PDB entry 1KE4 | X-ray diffraction, 1.72 A resolution | chain A

# Chain A
Protein: beta-lactamase
Source organism: Escherichia coli
Notes: EC 3.5.2.6
Reference sequence: P00811 (AMPC_ECOLI); residues 4-361 here correspond to UniProt positions 20-377 (UniProt number = residue number + 16)
Amino-acid sequence (358 residues; numbered 4 to 361; the number before each row is that of its first residue):
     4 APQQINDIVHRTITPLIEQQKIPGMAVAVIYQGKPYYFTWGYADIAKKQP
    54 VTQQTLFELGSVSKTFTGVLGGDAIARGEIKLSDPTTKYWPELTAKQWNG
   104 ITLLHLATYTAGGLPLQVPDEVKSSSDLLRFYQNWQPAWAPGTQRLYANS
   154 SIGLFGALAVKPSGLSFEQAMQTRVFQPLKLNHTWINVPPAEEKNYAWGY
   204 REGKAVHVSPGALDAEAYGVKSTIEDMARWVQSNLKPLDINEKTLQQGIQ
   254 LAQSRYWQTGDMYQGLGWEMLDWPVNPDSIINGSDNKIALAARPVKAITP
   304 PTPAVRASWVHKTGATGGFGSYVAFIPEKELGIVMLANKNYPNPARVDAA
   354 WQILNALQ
Unresolved in the structure: 285-290
Swiss-Prot annotation at these positions:
  - active site: Ser64 (Acyl-ester intermediate)
  - binding site (a beta-lactam): Ser64, Gln120, Tyr150, Asn152, Ala318, Asn343

# In short
From UniProt: active-site residue Ser64 and 6 beta-lactam-binding residues.
Chain A is beta-lactamase (Escherichia coli); the structure, X-ray crystal structure of AmpC beta-lactamase
from E. coli, was determined by X-ray diffraction together with 1KDS, 1KDW, 1KE0 and 1KE3 from the same study.
